9QQN - chains A and C of the 4 polymer chains in the assembly; structure by X-ray diffraction, 2.55 A resolution.

Chain A:
Molecule: Pre-glycoprotein polyprotein GP complex
Source organism: Mammarenavirus juninense
UniProt: C1K9J9 (C1K9J9_JUNIN); residues 1-416 here = UniProt positions 1-416
Sequence (454 residues; numbered 1 to 454; the number before each row is that of its first residue):
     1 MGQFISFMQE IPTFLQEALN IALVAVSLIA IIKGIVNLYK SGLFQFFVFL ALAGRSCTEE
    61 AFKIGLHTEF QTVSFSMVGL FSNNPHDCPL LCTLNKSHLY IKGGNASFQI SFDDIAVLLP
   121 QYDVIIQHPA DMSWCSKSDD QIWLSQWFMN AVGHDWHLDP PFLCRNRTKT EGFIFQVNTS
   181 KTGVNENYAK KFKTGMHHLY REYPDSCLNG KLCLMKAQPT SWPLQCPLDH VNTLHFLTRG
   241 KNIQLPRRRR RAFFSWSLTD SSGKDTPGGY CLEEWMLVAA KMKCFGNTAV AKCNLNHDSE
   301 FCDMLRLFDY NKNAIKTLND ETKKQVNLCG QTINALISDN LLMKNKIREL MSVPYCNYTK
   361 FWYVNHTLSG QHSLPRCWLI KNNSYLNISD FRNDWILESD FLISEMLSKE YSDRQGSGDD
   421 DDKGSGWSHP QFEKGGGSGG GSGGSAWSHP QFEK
Not modelled in the structure: 1-59, 243-454
Disulfide bonds: Cys92-Cys226, Cys135-Cys164, Cys207-Cys213
Glycans and other covalent adducts: glycan linked to Asn95, Asn166; N-acetylglucosamine (NAG) linked to Asn178
Differences from the reference sequence: conflict Cys88 (Leu in C1K9J9), Arg249 (Ser in C1K9J9), Arg250 (Leu in C1K9J9), Arg251 (Lys in C1K9J9), Cys329 (Met in C1K9J9); expression tag (417-454)
What the authors report for this chain:
  - mutagenesis - E321P: unchanged expression

Chain C:
Molecule: Chains: C
Source organism: Mus musculus
Sequence (217 residues; row label = number of the first residue in the row; numbers below 1 keep their minus sign (Glu-2 is residue -2)):
    -2 ETGSVVMTQS QKFMSTSVGD RVSITCKASQ IVGTSVAWYQ QKAGQSPKLL IYWASTRHTG
    58 VPDRFTAGGS GTDFTLTITN VQSEDLADYF CQQYATYPLT FGSGTKLELK RTDAAPTVSI
   118 FPPSSEQLTS GGASVVCFLN NFYPKDINVK WKIDGSERQN GVLNSWTDQD SKDSTYSMSS
   178 TLTLTKDEYE RHNSYTCEAT HKTSTSPIVK SFNRNEC
Not modelled in the structure: -2 to 0, 212-214
Disulfide bonds: Cys23-Cys88, Cys134-Cys194

Interface between chain A and chain C:
Pairs across the interface - 13 pairs, chain A then chain C:
  Ile115(A) with Trp50(C), hydrophobic
  Leu119(A) with Ile28(C); Val29(C); Gly30(C)
  Gln121(A) with Gln27(C), hydrogen bond
  Tyr122(A) with Gln27(C); Ile28(C), hydrogen bond (side chain-backbone); Ala92(C); Thr93(C)
  Lys169(A) with Ala92(C); Tyr94(C)
  Thr170(A) with Tyr94(C), hydrogen bond (backbone-side chain)
  Glu171(A) with Tyr94(C), hydrogen bond
Also at the interface, not in a pair above, chain A (9 interface residues in all): Ala116, Val117
Also at the interface, not in a pair above, chain C (12 interface residues in all): Val2, Thr31, Ser32, Tyr91

Overview:
9 residues of chain A and 12 residues of chain C are in contact; the contacts include 4 hydrogen bonds. Among
the polar pairs are Gln121(A)-Gln27(C), Tyr122(A)-Ile28(C) and Thr170(A)-Tyr94(C). Covalently linked
N-acetylglucosamine: at Asn178(A). From the paper: E321P of chain A leaves expression unchanged.
Chain A is Pre-glycoprotein polyprotein GP complex (Mammarenavirus juninense) and chain C is Chains: C (Mus
musculus); the structure, Junin virus GP1-GP2 heterodimer in complex with Fab of JUN1, was determined by X-ray
diffraction (same publication as 9GHI and 9GHJ).
